PDB entry 1AI8 | X-ray diffraction, 1.85 A resolution | chains H and I of the 3 polymer chains in the assembly

Chain H:
Molecule: Alpha-thrombin (large subunit)
Source organism: Homo sapiens
Notes: EC 3.4.21.5
UniProtKB: P00734 (THRB_HUMAN); the construct lacks a stretch of the UniProt sequence and is renumbered around it, so the offset changes along the chain: 16-37 = UniProt 364-385; 38-60 = UniProt 387-409; 61-77 = UniProt 419-435; 78-97 = UniProt 437-456; 7 more segments
Chain sequence (259 residues; row label = number of the first residue in the row; note: 3 numbers in that range are skipped by the numbering (no residue carries them; nothing is unmodelled there); a row labelled like 60A-60I holds insertion residues (60A, then the next letters in order)):
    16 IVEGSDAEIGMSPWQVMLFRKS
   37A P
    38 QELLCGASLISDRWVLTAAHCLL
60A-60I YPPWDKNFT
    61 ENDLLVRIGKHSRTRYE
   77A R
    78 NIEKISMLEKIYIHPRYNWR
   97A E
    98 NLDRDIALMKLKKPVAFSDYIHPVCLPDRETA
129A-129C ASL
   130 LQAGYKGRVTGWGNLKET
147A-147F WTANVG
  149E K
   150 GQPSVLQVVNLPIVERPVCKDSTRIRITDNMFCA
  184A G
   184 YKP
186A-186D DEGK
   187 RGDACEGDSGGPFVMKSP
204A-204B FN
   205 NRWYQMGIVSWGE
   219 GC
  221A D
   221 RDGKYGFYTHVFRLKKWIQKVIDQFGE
Not modelled in the structure: 147A-147F, 246-247
Disulfide bonds: Cys-42/Cys-58, Cys-168/Cys-182, Cys-191/Cys-220
Small-molecule neighbours: T42 (morpholino-diphenylalanine-methoxypropylboronic acid): His-57, Tyr-60A, Trp-60D, Glu-97A, Asn-98, Leu-99, Ile-174, Asp-189, Ala-190, Cys-191, Glu-192, Gly-193, Asp-194, Ser-195, Val-213, Ser-214, Trp-215, Gly-216, Glu-217, Gly-219, Cys-220, Gly-226

Chain I:
Molecule: Hirudin iiib
Source organism: Hirudo medicinalis
Notes: EC 3.4.21.5
UniProtKB: P28501 (ITHA_HIRME); aligned to UniProt positions 55-66 over residues 53-64 (the alignment contains insertions or deletions, so no single offset holds)
Chain sequence (12 residues; row label = number of the first residue in the row):
    53 NEDFEEIPEEYL
Not modelled in the structure: 53-54
Modified / non-standard residues: Tyr-63 (o-sulfo-l-tyrosine; TYS)
Construct notes: conflict Glu-54 (Gly61 in P28501)

How chain H and chain I interact:
Pairs across the interface - 24 pairs, chain H then chain I:
  Phe-34(H) / Phe-56(I)  hydrophobic
  Lys-36(H) / Leu-64(I)
  Gln-38(H) / Phe-56(I)
  Gln-38(H) / Ile-59(I)
  Gln-38(H) / Leu-64(I)
  Leu-40(H) / Phe-56(I)
  Leu-65(H) / Ile-59(I)  hydrophobic
  Leu-65(H) / Tyr-63(I)
  Leu-65(H) / Leu-64(I)  hydrophobic
  Arg-67(H) / Ile-59(I)
  Arg-73(H) / Phe-56(I)
  Thr-74(H) / Asp-55(I)
  Thr-74(H) / Phe-56(I)
  Thr-74(H) / Glu-57(I)  hydrogen bond (backbone-backbone)
  Arg-75(H) / Glu-57(I)
  Tyr-76(H) / Glu-57(I)  hydrogen bond (backbone-side chain)
  Tyr-76(H) / Glu-58(I)
  Tyr-76(H) / Pro-60(I)
  Tyr-76(H) / Tyr-63(I)
  Glu-80(H) / Tyr-63(I)
  Lys-81(H) / Tyr-63(I)
  Ile-82(H) / Ile-59(I)  hydrophobic
  Ile-82(H) / Tyr-63(I)
  Met-84(H) / Tyr-63(I)
Other interface residues (no listed pair), chain H (15 interface residues in all): Glu-39
Other interface residues (no listed pair), chain I (9 interface residues in all): Glu-62

In short:
15 residues of chain H and 9 residues of chain I are in contact, with 2 hydrogen bonds. Polar pairs include
Tyr-76(H)/Glu-57(I) and Thr-74(H)/Glu-57(I). Ligands of chain H: compound T42.
Chain H is Alpha-thrombin (large subunit) (Homo sapiens) and chain I is Hirudin iiib (Hirudo medicinalis); the
structure, Human alpha-thrombin ternary complex with the exosite inhibitor hirugen and active site inhibitor
PHCH2OCO-D-dpa-pro-borompg, was determined by X-ray diffraction (same publication as 1AIX).
